Entry 2DE3 (X-ray diffraction, 1.60 A resolution); this record covers chain A.

[Chain A]
Name: Dibenzothiophene desulfurization enzyme B
Organism: Rhodococcus sp
Notes: EC 3.13.1.3
Reference sequence: P54997 (SOXB_RHOSG); residues 1-365 here = UniProt positions 1-365
Chain sequence (365 residues; numbered 1 to 365; the number before each row is that of its first residue):
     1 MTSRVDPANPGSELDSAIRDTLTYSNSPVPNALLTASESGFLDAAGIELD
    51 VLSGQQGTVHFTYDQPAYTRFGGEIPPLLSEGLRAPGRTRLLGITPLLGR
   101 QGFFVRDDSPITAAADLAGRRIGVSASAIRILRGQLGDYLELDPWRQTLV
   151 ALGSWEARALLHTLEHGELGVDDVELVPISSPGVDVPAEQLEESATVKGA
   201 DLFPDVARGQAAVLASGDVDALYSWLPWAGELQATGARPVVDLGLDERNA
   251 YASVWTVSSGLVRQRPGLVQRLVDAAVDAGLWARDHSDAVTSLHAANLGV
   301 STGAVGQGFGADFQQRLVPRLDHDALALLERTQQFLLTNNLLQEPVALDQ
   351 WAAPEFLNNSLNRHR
Not modelled in the structure: 1-19, 364-365
Differences from the reference sequence: engineered mutation Ser27 (Cys in P54997)
Ligand contacts: 2'-hydroxy-1,1'-biphenyl-2-sulfinic acid (OBP): Ser27, Pro28, His60, Phe61, Arg70, Gly73, Pro76, Trp145, Leu152, Trp155, Gly183, Val186, Leu202, Phe203, Trp225, Leu226, Trp228
Curated features (UniProtKB/Swiss-Prot):
  - active site: Arg70
  - binding site (2'-hydroxybiphenyl-2-sulfinate): His60, Arg70
  - site: His60 (May orient the sulfinate group)
  - mutagenesis: His60 (H60Q: About 17-fold decrease in desulfination activity), Arg70 (R70I/K: Loss of desulfination activity, protein found in insoluble cell extract), Glu192 (E192Q: No change in desulfination activity)

[Overview]
Ligands of chain A: 2'-hydroxy-1,1'-biphenyl-2-sulfinic acid. UniProt lists active-site residue Arg70,
residues binding 2'-hydroxybiphenyl-2-sulfinate His60 and Arg70 and 3 mutagenesis sites.
Chain A is Dibenzothiophene desulfurization enzyme B (Rhodococcus sp); the structure, Crystal structure of
DSZB C27S mutant in complex with 2'-hydroxybiphenyl-2-sulfinic acid, was determined by X-ray diffraction
together with 2DE2 and 2DE4 from the same study.
